Entry 5KSB (X-ray diffraction, 2.90 A resolution); this record covers chains B and J of the 5 polymer chains in the assembly.

# Chain B
Molecule: HLA class II histocompatibility antigen, DQ beta 1 chain
Source organism: Triticum aestivum
UniProtKB: O19707 (O19707_HUMAN); numbering as in UniProt (aligned over 1-192)
Sequence (225 residues; each row starts with the number of its first residue; numbers below 1 keep their minus sign (Gln-24 is residue -24)):
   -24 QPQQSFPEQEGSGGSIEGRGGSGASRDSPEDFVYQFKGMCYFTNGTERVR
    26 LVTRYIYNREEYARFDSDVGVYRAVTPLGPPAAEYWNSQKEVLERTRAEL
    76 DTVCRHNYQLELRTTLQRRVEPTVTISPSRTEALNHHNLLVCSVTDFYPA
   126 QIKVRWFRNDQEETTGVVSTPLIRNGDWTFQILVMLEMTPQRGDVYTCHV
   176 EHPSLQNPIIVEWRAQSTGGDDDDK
Not modelled in the structure: -24 to 1, 104-113, 191-200
Differences from the reference sequence: linker (-13 to 0); expression tag (193-200)
Cystine bridges: Cys15-Cys79, Cys117-Cys173
Covalently attached groups: N-acetylglucosamine (NAG) linked to Asn19

# Chain J
Molecule: DQ8.5-glia-gamma1 peptide
Source organism: Triticum aestivum
Sequence (11 residues; numbered -1 to 10; 1 number in that range is skipped by the numbering (no residue carries it; nothing is unmodelled there); the number before each row is that of its first residue; numbers below 1 keep their minus sign (Gly-1 is residue -1)):
    -1 G
     1 PQQSFPEQEA

# Interface between chain B and chain J
Contacting residue pairs (26; chain B residue first):
  Phe11(B) - Ser4(J)
  Phe11(B) - Pro6(J)  hydrophobic
  Gly13(B) - Ser4(J)
  Thr28(B) - Ser4(J)
  Tyr30(B) - Pro6(J)
  Tyr30(B) - Glu7(J)  hydrogen bond (side chain-backbone)
  Tyr37(B) - Glu9(J)  hydrogen bond
  Tyr47(B) - Glu7(J)
  Ala57(B) - Glu9(J)
  Tyr60(B) - Gln8(J)
  Trp61(B) - Glu7(J)
  Trp61(B) - Gln8(J)  hydrogen bond (side chain-backbone)
  Val67(B) - Glu7(J)
  Arg70(B) - Glu7(J)  salt bridge
  Thr71(B) - Glu7(J)
  Glu74(B) - Gln3(J)
  Glu74(B) - Ser4(J)  hydrogen bond
  Glu74(B) - Phe5(J)  hydrogen bond (side chain-backbone)
  Thr77(B) - Gln2(J)
  Val78(B) - Gln3(J)
  His81(B) - Gly-1(J)  hydrogen bond (side chain-backbone)
  His81(B) - Gln2(J)
  Asn82(B) - Pro1(J)
  Asn82(B) - Gln2(J)  hydrogen bond (side chain-backbone)
  Leu85(B) - Gly-1(J)
  Leu85(B) - Pro1(J)  hydrophobic
Interface residues without a listed pair, chain B (19 interface residues in all): Pro56
Interface residues without a listed pair, chain J (11 interface residues in all): Ala10

# Overview
19 residues of chain B face 11 of chain J across their interface, with 7 hydrogen bonds and 1 salt bridge.
Polar pairs include Arg70(B)-Glu7(J), Tyr30(B)-Glu7(J) and Tyr37(B)-Glu9(J). N-acetylglucosamine is covalently
linked to Asn19(B).
Here chain B is HLA class II histocompatibility antigen, DQ beta 1 chain and chain J is DQ8.5-glia-gamma1
peptide, both from Triticum aestivum. Entry 5KSB (T15-DQ8.5-glia-gamma1 complex) was determined by X-ray
diffraction (same publication as 5KS9 and 5KSA).
